PDB entry 8CZZ | electron microscopy, 3.14 A resolution | chains I and Q of the 18 polymer chains in the assembly

== Chain I ==
Molecule: CRF01_AE T/F100 HIV-1 gp120
From: Human immunodeficiency virus 1
Reference sequence: A0A6C0ZY47 (A0A6C0ZY47_9HIV1); the construct lacks a stretch of the UniProt sequence and is renumbered around it, so the offset changes along the chain: 30-134 = UniProt 29-133; 152-185 = UniProt 153-186; 188-309 = UniProt 196-317; 312-321 = UniProt 318-327; 4 more segments
Chain sequence (486 residues; each row starts with the number of its first residue; note: 32 numbers in that range are skipped by the numbering (no residue carries them; nothing is unmodelled there); a row labelled like 134A-134S holds insertion residues (134A, then the next letters in order)):
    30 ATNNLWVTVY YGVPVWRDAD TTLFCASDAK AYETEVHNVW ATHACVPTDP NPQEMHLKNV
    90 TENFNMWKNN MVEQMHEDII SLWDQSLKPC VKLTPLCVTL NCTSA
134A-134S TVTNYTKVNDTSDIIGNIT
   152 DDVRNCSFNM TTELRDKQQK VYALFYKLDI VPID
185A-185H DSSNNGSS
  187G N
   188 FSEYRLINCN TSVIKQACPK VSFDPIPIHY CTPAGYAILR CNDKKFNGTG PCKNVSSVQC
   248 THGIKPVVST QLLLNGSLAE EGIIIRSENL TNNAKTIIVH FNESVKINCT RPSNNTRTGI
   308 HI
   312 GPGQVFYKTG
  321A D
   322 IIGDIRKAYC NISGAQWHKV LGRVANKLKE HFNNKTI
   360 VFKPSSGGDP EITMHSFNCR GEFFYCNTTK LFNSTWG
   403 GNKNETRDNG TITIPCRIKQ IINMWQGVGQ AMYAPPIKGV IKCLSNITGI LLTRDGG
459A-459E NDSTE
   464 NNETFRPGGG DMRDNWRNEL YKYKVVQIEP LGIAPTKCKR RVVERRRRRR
Unresolved in the structure: 30-32, 134A-134S, 185A-185H, 403-407, 459A-459E, 505-513
Sequence notes: engineered mutation Tyr61 (His60 in A0A6C0ZY47), His105 (Gln104 in A0A6C0ZY47), Ile108 (Val107 in A0A6C0ZY47), Asp474 (Asn475 in A0A6C0ZY47), Met475 (Ile476 in A0A6C0ZY47), Arg476 (Lys477 in A0A6C0ZY47); conflict Ser375 (His381 in A0A6C0ZY47), Cys501 (Ala502 in A0A6C0ZY47); expression tag (508-513)
Disulfides: Cys54-Cys74, Cys119-Cys205, Cys126-Cys196, Cys131-Cys157, Cys218-Cys247, Cys228-Cys239, Cys296-Cys331, Cys378-Cys445, Cys385-Cys418
Glycans and other covalent adducts: N-acetylglucosamine (NAG) linked to Asn130, Asn156, Asn160, Asn197, Asn241, Asn289, Asn295, Asn301, Asn332, Asn355, Asn386, Asn392, Asn448; glycan linked to Asn234, Asn262, Asn276
What the authors report for this chain:
  - binding site for Temsavir: Ile108 to Ile109, Trp112 to Asp113, Leu116 to Lys117, Lys202, Val255 to Ser256, Ser375 to Asn377, Phe382, Tyr384, Ile424 to Trp427, Gln432 to Met434, Met475
  - post-translational modification sites: Asn332

== Chain Q ==
Molecule: Heavy chain of 10-1074 Fab
From: Homo sapiens
Notes: antibody fragment or engineered binder
Chain sequence (238 residues; row label = number of the first residue in the row; a row labelled like 82A-82C holds insertion residues (82A, then the next letters in order)):
     1 QVQLQESGPG LVKPSETLSV TCSVSGDSMN NYYWTWIRQS PGKGLEWIGY ISDRESATYN
    61 PSLNSRVVIS RDTSKNQLSL KL
82A-82C NSV
    83 TPADTAVYYC ATARRGQR
100A-100P IYGVVSFGEFFYYYSM
   101 DVWGKGTTVT VSSASTKGPS VFPLAPSSKS TSGGTAALGC LVKDYFPEPV TVSWNSGALT
   161 SGVHTFPAVL QSSGLYSLSS VVTVPSSSLG TQTYICNVNH KPSNTKVDKR VEPKSCDKT
Unresolved in the structure: 113-219
Disulfides: Cys22-Cys92

== Chain I / chain Q interface ==
Pairs across the interface (7; chain I residue first):
  Ile326(I) - Glu100I(Q)
  Arg327(I) - Val100D(Q)
  Arg327(I) - Phe100G(Q)
  Arg327(I) - Glu100I(Q)  hydrogen bond (backbone-side chain)
  Tyr330(I) - Val100D(Q)  hydrophobic
  Thr415(I) - Phe100G(Q)
  Pro417(I) - Phe100G(Q)  hydrophobic
Also at the interface, not in a pair above, chain I (6 interface residues in all): Asp325
Also at the interface, not in a pair above, chain Q (6 interface residues in all): Tyr100B, Gly100C, Ser100F

== In short ==
The chain I/chain Q interface involves 6 residues from each chain, with 1 hydrogen bond. The hydrogen-bonded
pair is Arg327(I)-Glu100I(Q). From the paper: a binding site for Temsavir at Ile108(I), Trp112(I) and
Leu116(I) among others; a modification site at Asn332(I).
Chain I is CRF01_AE T/F100 HIV-1 gp120 (Human immunodeficiency virus 1) and chain Q is Heavy chain of 10-1074
Fab (Homo sapiens); the structure, Cryo-EM structure of T/F100 SOSIP.664 HIV-1 Env trimer with LMHS mutations
in complex with Temsavir, 8ANC195 ..., was determined by electron microscopy together with 8G6U and 8DOK from
the same study.
